PDB entry 4BBL | electron microscopy, 18.00 A resolution (very low resolution: no residue pairs are listed; an interface is given only as per-side residue counts) | chains A and Z of the 26 polymer chains in the assembly

== Chain A ==
Protein: Nucleoprotein
Source organism: Influenza A virus
UniProt: P15682 (NCAP_I33A0); residue numbers follow UniProt; this construct covers 8-498
Amino-acid sequence (499 residues; row label = number of the first residue in the row):
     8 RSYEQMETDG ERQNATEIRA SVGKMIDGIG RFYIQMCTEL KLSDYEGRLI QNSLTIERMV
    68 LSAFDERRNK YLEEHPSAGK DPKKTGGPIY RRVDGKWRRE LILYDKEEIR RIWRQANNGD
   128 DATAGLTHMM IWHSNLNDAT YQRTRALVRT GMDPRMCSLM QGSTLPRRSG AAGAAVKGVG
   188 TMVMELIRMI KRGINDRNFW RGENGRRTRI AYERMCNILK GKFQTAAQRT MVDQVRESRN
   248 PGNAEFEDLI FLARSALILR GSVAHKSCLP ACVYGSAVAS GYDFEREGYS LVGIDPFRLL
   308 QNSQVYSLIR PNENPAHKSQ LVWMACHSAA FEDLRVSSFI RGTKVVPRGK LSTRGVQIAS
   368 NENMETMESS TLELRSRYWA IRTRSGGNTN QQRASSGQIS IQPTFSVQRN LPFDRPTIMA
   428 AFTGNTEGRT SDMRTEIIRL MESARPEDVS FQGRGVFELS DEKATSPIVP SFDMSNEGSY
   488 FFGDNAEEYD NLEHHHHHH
Unresolved in the structure: 8-20, 73-91, 203-212, 397-404, 420-437, 490-506
Sequence notes: expression tag (499-506); conflict Asp-34 (Gly in P15682), Arg-105 (Met in P15682), Thr-237 (Ala in P15682), Ser-283 (Pro in P15682), Thr-472 (Ala in P15682)
Curated features (UniProtKB/Swiss-Prot):
  - motif: Lys-198 to Arg-216 (Bipartite nuclear localization signal)

== Chain Z ==
Molecule: 308-nt RNA strand
Source organism: Influenza A virus
Sequence (308 nucleotides; numbered 1 to 308; the number before each row is that of its first residue):
     1 UUUUUUUUUU UUUUUUUUUU UUUUUUUUUU UUUUUUUUUU UUUUUUUUUU UUUUUUUUUU
    61 UUUUUUUUUU UUUUUUUUUU UUUUUUUUUU UUUUUUUUUU UUUUUUUUUU UUUUUUUUUU
   121 UUUUUUUUUU UUUUUUUUUU UUUUUUUUUU UUUUUUUUUU UUUUUUUUUU UUUUUUUUUU
   181 UUUUUUUUUU UUUUUUUUUU UUUUUUUUUU UUUUUUUUUU UUUUUUUUUU UUUUUUUUUU
   241 UUUUUUUUUU UUUUUUUUUU UUUUUUUUUU UUUUUUUUUU UUUUUUUUUU UUUUUUUUUU
   301 UUUUUUUU

== Chain A / chain Z interface ==
At this resolution (18 A) residue pairs are not listed: 20 residues of chain A and 18 of chain Z lie at the interface.

== Overview ==
20 residues of chain A face 18 of chain Z across their interface.
Here chain A is Nucleoprotein and chain Z is a 308-nt RNA strand, both from Influenza A virus. Entry 4BBL
(Cryo-electron microscopy reconstruction of the helical part of influenza A virus ribonucleoprotein isolated
from virions) was determined by electron microscopy.
